Entry 9IZ0 (electron microscopy, 3.63 A resolution); this record covers chains A and B of the 3 polymer chains in the assembly.

Chain A (and B):
Molecule: Serine/threonine-protein kinase tel1
From: Schizosaccharomyces pombe 972h-
Notes: EC 2.7.11.1; chain B of this document is another copy of the same molecule, construct and numbering; everything in this record applies to it too
Reference sequence: O74630 (ATM_SCHPO); numbering as in UniProt (aligned over 1-2812)
Amino-acid sequence (2812 residues; each row starts with the number of its first residue):
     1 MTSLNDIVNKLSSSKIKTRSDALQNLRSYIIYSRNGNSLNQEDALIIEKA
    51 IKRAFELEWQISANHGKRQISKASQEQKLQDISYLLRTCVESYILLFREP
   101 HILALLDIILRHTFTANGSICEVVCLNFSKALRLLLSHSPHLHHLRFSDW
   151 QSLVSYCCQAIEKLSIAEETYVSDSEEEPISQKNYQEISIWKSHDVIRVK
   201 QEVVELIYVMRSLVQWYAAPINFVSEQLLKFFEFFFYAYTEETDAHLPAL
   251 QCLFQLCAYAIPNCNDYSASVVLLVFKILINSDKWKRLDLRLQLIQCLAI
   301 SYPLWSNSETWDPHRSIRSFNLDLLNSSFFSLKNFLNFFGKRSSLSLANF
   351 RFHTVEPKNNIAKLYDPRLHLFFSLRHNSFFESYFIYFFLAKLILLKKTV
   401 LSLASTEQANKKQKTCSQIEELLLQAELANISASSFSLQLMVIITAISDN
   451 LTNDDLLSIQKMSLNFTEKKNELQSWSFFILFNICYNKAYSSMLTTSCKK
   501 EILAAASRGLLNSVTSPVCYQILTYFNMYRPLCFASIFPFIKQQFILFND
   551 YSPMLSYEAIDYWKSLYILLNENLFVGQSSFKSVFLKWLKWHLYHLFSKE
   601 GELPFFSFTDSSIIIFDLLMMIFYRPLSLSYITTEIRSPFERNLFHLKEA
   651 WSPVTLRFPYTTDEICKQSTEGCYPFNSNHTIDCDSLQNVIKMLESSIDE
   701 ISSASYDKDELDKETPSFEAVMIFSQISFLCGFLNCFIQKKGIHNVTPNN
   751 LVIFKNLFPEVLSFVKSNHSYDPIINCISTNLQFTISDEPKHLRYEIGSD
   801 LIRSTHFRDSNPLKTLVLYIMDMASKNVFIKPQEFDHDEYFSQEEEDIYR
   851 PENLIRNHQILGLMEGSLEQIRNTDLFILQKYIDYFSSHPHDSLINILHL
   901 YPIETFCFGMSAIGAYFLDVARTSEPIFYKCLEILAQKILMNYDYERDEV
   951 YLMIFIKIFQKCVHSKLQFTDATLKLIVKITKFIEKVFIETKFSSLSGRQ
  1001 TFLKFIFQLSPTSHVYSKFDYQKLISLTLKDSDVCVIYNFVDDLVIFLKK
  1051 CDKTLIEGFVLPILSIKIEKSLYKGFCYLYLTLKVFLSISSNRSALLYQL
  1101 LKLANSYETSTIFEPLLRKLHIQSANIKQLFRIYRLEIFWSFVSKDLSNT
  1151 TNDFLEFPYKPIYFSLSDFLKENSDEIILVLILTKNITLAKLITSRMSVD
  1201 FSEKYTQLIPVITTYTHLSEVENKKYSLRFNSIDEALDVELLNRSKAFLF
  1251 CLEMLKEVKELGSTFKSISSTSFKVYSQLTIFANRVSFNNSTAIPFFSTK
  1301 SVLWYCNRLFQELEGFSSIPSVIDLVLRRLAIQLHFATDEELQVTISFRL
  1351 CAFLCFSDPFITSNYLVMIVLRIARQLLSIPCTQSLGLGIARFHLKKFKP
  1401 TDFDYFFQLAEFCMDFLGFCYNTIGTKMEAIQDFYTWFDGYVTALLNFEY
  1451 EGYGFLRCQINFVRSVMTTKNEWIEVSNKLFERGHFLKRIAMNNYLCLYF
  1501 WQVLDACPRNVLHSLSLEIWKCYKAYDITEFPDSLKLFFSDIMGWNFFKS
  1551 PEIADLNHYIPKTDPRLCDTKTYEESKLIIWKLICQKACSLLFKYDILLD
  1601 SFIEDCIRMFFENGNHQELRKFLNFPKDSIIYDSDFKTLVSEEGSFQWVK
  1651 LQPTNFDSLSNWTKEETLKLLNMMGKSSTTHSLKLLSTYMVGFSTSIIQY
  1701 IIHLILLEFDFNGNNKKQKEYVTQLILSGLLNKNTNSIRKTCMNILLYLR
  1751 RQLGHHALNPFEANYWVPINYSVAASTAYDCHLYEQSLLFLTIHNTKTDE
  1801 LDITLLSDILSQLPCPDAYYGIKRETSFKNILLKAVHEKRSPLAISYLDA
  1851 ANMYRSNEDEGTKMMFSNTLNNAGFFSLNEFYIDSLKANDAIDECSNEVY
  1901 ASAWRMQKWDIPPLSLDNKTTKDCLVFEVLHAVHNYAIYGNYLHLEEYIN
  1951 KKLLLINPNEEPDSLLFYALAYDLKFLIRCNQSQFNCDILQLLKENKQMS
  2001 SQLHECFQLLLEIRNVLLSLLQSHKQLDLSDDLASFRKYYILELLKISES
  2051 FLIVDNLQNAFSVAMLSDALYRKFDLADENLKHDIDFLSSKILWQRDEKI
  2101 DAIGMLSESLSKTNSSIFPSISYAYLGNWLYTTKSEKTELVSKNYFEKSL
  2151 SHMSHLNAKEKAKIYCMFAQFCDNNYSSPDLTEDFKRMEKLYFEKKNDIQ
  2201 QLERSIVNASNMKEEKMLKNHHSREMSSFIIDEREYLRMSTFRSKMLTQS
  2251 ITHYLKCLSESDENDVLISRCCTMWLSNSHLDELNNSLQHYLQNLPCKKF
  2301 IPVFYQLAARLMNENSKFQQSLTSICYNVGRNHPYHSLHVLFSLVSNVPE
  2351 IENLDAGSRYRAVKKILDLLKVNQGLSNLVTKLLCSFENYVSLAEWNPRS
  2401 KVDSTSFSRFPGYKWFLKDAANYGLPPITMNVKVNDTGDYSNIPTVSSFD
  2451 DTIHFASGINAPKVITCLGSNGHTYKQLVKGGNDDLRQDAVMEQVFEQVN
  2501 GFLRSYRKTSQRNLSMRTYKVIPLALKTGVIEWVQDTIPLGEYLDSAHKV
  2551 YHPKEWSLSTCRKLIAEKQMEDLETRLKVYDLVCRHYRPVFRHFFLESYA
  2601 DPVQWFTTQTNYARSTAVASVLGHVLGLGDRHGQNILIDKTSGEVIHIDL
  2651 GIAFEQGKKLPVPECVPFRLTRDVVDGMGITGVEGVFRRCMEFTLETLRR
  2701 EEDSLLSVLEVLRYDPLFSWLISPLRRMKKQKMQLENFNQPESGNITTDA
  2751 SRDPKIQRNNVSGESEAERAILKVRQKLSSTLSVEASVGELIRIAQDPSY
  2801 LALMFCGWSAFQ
Not modelled in the structure: 1-97, 139-140, 166-199, 301, 374-380, 400-416, 516, 567, 652, 664-677, 700, 717-757, 795-799, 831-854, 886-890, 995, 1010-1013, 1118-1123, 1143-1166, 1224-1238, 1404-1405, 1421-1426, 1611-1616, 1636-1637, 1858-1860, 2050-2051, 2205-2217, 2374-2376, 2722-2762, 2810-2812 (chain B: 1-97, 160, 166-199, 298, 301, 374-380, 388, 400-416, 492, 506, 516, 652, 664-677, 700, 717-757, 789-790, 795-799, 831-854, 886-890, 902, 994-995, 1123, 1143-1166, 1224-1238, 1404-1405, 1421-1426, 1440, 1486-1487, 1566-1572, 1596, 1610-1616, 1636-1637, 1679, 1692, 1858-1860, 1897, 1987-1988, 2014, 2019, 2041, 2050-2051, 2142, 2166, 2195, 2205-2217, 2316, 2734-2762, 2810-2812)
Disulfide bonds: Cys2166-Cys2257
Residues lining bound ligands: AMP-PNP (ANP; phosphoaminophosphonic acid-adenylate ester): Gly2458, Ile2459, Pro2462, Lys2480, Asp2484, Tyr2519, Ile2531, Glu2532, Trp2533, Val2534, Thr2537, Pro2539, Glu2542, Asp2630, His2632, Gln2634, Leu2637, Ile2648, Asp2649
Curated features (UniProtKB/Swiss-Prot):
  - region: Phe2455 to Ala2461 (G-loop), Gly2627 to Asn2635 (Catalytic loop), His2647 to Thr2671 (Activation loop)
What the authors report for this chain:
  - conformationally variable residues (order/disorder transition): Arg2562, Pro2724 to Lys2732, Thr2747 to Ser2751

How chain A and chain B interact:
Residue-residue contacts - 70 pairs, chain A then chain B:
  Glu1825(A) - Glu2108(B)
  Thr1826(A) - Asp2101(B)
  Thr1826(A) - Gly2104(B)  hydrogen bond (side chain-backbone)
  Thr1826(A) - Met2105(B)  hydrogen bond (side chain-backbone)
  Thr1826(A) - Glu2108(B)  hydrogen bond (backbone-side chain)
  Phe1828(A) - Phe2061(B)  hydrophobic
  Phe1828(A) - Asp2068(B)
  Phe1828(A) - Ser2089(B)
  Ile1831(A) - Glu2098(B)
  Ile1831(A) - Asp2101(B)
  Leu1843(A) - Glu2098(B)
  Tyr1847(A) - Gln2058(B)  hydrogen bond (backbone-side chain)
  Leu1848(A) - Phe2061(B)  hydrophobic
  Ala1850(A) - Ser1877(B)
  Ala1851(A) - Phe2061(B)  hydrophobic
  Met1853(A) - Ser1877(B)
  Phe1866(A) - Leu1878(B)  hydrophobic
  Phe1875(A) - Tyr1847(B)  hydrophobic
  Ser1877(A) - Ala1850(B)  hydrogen bond (side chain-backbone)
  Ser1877(A) - Met1853(B)
  Leu1878(A) - Phe1866(B)  hydrophobic
  Phe1881(A) - Phe1866(B)  hydrophobic
  Phe1881(A) - Tyr1882(B)  hydrophobic
  Phe1881(A) - Ser1885(B)
  Tyr1882(A) - Phe1881(B)  hydrophobic
  Asp1884(A) - Ser1885(B)
  Ser1885(A) - Phe1881(B)
  Gln2058(A) - Tyr1847(B)  hydrogen bond (side chain-backbone)
  Gln2058(A) - Ala1850(B)
  Gln2058(A) - Ala1851(B)
  Ser2062(A) - Ala1851(B)
  Met2065(A) - Phe1828(B)  hydrophobic
  Met2065(A) - Arg1855(B)
  Leu2066(A) - Arg1855(B)
  Ser2089(A) - Phe1828(B)
  Arg2096(A) - Ala1844(B)
  Arg2096(A) - Tyr1847(B)
  Glu2098(A) - Leu1843(B)
  Asp2101(A) - Thr1826(B)  hydrogen bond
  Asp2101(A) - Ile1831(B)
  Gly2104(A) - Glu1825(B)
  Gly2104(A) - Thr1826(B)
  Met2105(A) - Thr1826(B)
  Met2105(A) - Phe1828(B)  hydrophobic
  Glu2108(A) - Glu1825(B)
  Glu2108(A) - Thr1826(B)
  Thr2133(A) - Ala2786(B)
  Lys2134(A) - Leu2782(B)
  Lys2134(A) - Glu2790(B)
  Lys2134(A) - Arg2793(B)  hydrogen bond (backbone-side chain)
  Ser2135(A) - Arg2793(B)
  Lys2137(A) - Arg2793(B)
  Lys2137(A) - Tyr2800(B)
  Ile2231(A) - Met2570(B)  hydrophobic
  Gln2569(A) - Ile2231(B)
  Met2570(A) - Ile2231(B)
  Glu2571(A) - Ile2231(B)
  Glu2571(A) - Arg2234(B)  hydrogen bond (backbone-side chain)
  Asp2572(A) - Arg2234(B)
  Leu2573(A) - Arg2234(B)
  Leu2573(A) - Arg2238(B)
  Arg2576(A) - Ile2231(B)
  Arg2576(A) - Arg2234(B)
  Glu2785(A) - Ile2100(B)
  Glu2790(A) - Lys2134(B)
  Arg2793(A) - Lys2134(B)
  Arg2793(A) - Ser2135(B)  hydrogen bond (side chain-backbone)
  Ser2799(A) - Lys2137(B)
  Tyr2800(A) - Lys2137(B)
  Leu2803(A) - Glu2235(B)
Other interface residues (no listed pair), chain A (58 interface residues in all): Arg1824, Ser1827, Arg1855, Asn1857, Ala1888, Phe2061, Ala2064, Ala2069, Glu2136, Arg2234, Leu2782, Ala2786
Other interface residues (no listed pair), chain B (58 interface residues in all): Lys1834, Ser1846, Leu1848, Asn1852, Asn1857, Leu1870, Phe1875, Asp1884, Ser2062, Leu2066, Ala2069, Arg2096, Thr2132, Thr2133, Glu2136, Asp2572, Asp2797, Ser2799

Summary:
Chain A and chain B each contribute 58 residues to their interface, with 10 hydrogen bonds. Polar pairs
include Thr1826(A)-Gly2104(B), Thr1826(A)-Met2105(B) and Thr1826(A)-Glu2108(B). Ligands of chain A: AMP-PNP.
The paper reports conformational variability at Arg2562(A), Pro2724(A) and Thr2747(A).
Chain A and chain B are both Serine/threonine-protein kinase tel1 (Schizosaccharomyces pombe 972h-); the
structure, ATM/Tel1 bound to CHK2 peptide, was determined by electron microscopy together with 9IZ7 from the
same study.
